7OEW - chains B and A of the 6 polymer chains in the assembly; structure by electron microscopy, 2.90 A resolution.

== Chain B (and A) ==
Molecule: Capsid protein
Organism: Hepatitis B virus genotype D subtype ayw (isolate France/Tiollais/1979)
Notes: chain A of this document is another copy of the same molecule, construct and numbering; everything in this record applies to it too
UniProt: P03146 (CAPSD_HBVD3); residue numbers follow UniProt; this construct covers 1-183
Amino-acid sequence (183 residues; numbered 1 to 183; the number before each row is that of its first residue):
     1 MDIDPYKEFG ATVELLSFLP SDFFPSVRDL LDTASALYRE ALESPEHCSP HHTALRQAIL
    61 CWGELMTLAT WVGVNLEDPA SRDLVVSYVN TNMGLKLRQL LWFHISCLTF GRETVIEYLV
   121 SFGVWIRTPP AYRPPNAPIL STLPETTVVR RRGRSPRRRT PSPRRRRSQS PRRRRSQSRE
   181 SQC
Unresolved in the structure: 151-183 (chain A: 144-183)
Differences from the reference sequence: engineered mutation L97 (Phe in P03146)
Curated features (UniProtKB/Swiss-Prot):
  - region: S155 to Q177 (3 X 8 AA repeats of S-P-R-R-R-[PR]-S-Q), Q177 to C183 (RNA binding)
  - motif: R158 to R175 (Bipartite nuclear localization signal)
  - modified residue (Phosphoserine): S155, S162, S170

== Chain B / chain A interface ==
Inter-chain disulfides: C61(B)-C61(A)
Pairs across the interface (61):
  M1(B) - S35(A)
  M1(B) - R39(A)
  M1(B) - L42(A)  hydrophobic
  M1(B) - E43(A)
  M1(B) - I59(A)  hydrophobic
  D2(B) - E43(A)
  I3(B) - R56(A)
  I3(B) - I59(A)  hydrophobic
  I3(B) - L60(A)
  P5(B) - Q57(A)
  P5(B) - L60(A)  hydrophobic
  K7(B) - E43(A)  hydrogen bond (side chain-backbone)
  K7(B) - P45(A)
  E8(B) - E46(A)
  E8(B) - H47(A)  salt bridge
  E8(B) - T53(A)  hydrogen bond
  E8(B) - R56(A)  salt bridge
  F9(B) - H47(A)
  S35(B) - M1(A)
  L42(B) - M1(A)  hydrophobic
  L42(B) - I3(A)
  E43(B) - M1(A)
  E43(B) - D2(A)  hydrogen bond (side chain-backbone)
  E43(B) - K7(A)  hydrogen bond (backbone-side chain)
  P45(B) - K7(A)
  P45(B) - E8(A)
  E46(B) - E8(A)
  H47(B) - E8(A)  hydrogen bond (side chain-backbone)
  H47(B) - F9(A)
  H47(B) - P50(A)
  P50(B) - H47(A)
  T53(B) - E8(A)
  A54(B) - Q57(A)
  R56(B) - I3(A)
  R56(B) - E8(A)  salt bridge
  Q57(B) - A54(A)
  Q57(B) - Q57(A)
  Q57(B) - L100(A)
  I59(B) - M1(A)  hydrophobic
  I59(B) - I3(A)  hydrophobic
  L60(B) - I3(A)  hydrophobic
  C61(B) - C61(A)  disulfide
  E64(B) - N92(A)
  E64(B) - M93(A)
  E64(B) - K96(A)
  L65(B) - L65(A)  hydrophobic
  L65(B) - L68(A)  hydrophobic
  T67(B) - M93(A)
  L68(B) - L68(A)  hydrophobic
  L68(B) - M93(A)
  W71(B) - V85(A)  hydrophobic
  W71(B) - Y88(A)
  L84(B) - W71(A)  hydrophobic
  V85(B) - W71(A)  hydrophobic
  Y88(B) - T67(A)
  Y88(B) - W71(A)
  M93(B) - E64(A)
  M93(B) - L68(A)  hydrophobic
  K96(B) - E64(A)
  L100(B) - Q57(A)
  R112(B) - H47(A)  hydrogen bond
Interface residues without a listed pair, chain B (39 interface residues in all): L31, A34, R39, S44, L76, V89
Interface residues without a listed pair, chain A (39 interface residues in all): P5, L31, A34, S44, L76, L84, V89

== In short ==
Chain B and chain A each contribute 39 residues to their interface; the contacts include 1 disulfide bond, 6
hydrogen bonds and 3 salt bridges. Polar contacts include E8(B)-H47(A), E8(B)-R56(A) and K7(B)-E43(A).
Chain B and chain A are both Capsid protein (Hepatitis B virus genotype D subtype ayw (isolate
France/Tiollais/1979)); the structure, Hepatitis B core protein mutant F97L with bound MHRSLLGRMKGA, was
determined by electron microscopy (same publication as 7OD6, 7OD7, 7OD8, 7OEN and 7OEV).
